Entry 8JA5 (X-ray diffraction, 2.79 A resolution); this record covers chains H and A of the 3 polymer chains in the assembly.

[Chain H]
Protein: 14F8 antibody heavy chain
Source organism: Mus musculus
Notes: antibody fragment or engineered binder
Amino-acid sequence (233 residues; each row starts with the number of its first residue):
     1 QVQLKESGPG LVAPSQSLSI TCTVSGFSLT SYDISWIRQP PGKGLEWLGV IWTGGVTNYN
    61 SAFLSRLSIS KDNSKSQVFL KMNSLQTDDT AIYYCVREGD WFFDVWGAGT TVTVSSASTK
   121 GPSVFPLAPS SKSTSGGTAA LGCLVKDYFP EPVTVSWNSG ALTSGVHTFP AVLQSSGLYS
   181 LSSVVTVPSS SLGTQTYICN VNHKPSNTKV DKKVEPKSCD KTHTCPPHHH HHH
Not modelled in the structure: 217-233
Disulfides: C22-C95, C143-C199

[Chain A]
Protein: Glycoprotein G
Source organism: Nipah henipavirus
UniProt: Q9IH62 (GLYCP_NIPAV); residues 186-602 here = UniProt positions 186-602
Amino-acid sequence (423 residues; row label = number of the first residue in the row):
   186 NNICLQKTSN QILKPKLISY TLPVVGQSGT CITDPLLAMD EGYFAYSHLE RIGSCSRGVS
   246 KQRIIGVGEV LDRGDEVPSL FMTNVWTPPN PNTVYHCSAV YNNEFYYVLC AVSTVGDPIL
   306 NSTYWSGSLM MTRLAVKPKS NGGGYNQHQL ALRSIEKGRY DKVMPYGPSG IKQGDTLYFP
   366 AVGFLVRTEF KYNDSNCPIT KCQYSKPENC RLSMGIRPNS HYILRSGLLK YNLSDGENPK
   426 VVFIEISDQR LSIGSPSKIY DSLGQPVFYQ ASFSWDTMIK FGDVLTVNPL VVNWRNNTVI
   486 SRPGQSQCPR FNTCPEICWE GVYNDAFLID RINWISAGVF LDSNQTAENP VFTVFKDNEI
   546 LYRAQLASED TNAQKTITNC FLLKNKIWCI SLVEIYDTGD NVIRPKLFAV KIPEQCTHHH
   606 HHH
Not modelled in the structure: 603-608
Construct notes: expression tag (603-608)
Curated features (UniProtKB/Swiss-Prot):
  - glycosylation (N-linked (GlcNAc...) asparagine): N306, N378, N417, N481, N529
  - natural variant: R248 (R248K: In strain: Isolate NiV/KHM/CSUR38), T272 (T272A: In strain: Isolate NiV/MY/99/VRI-0626), G327 (G327D: In strain: Isolate NiV/KHM/CSUR38), I408 (I408V: In strain: Isolate NiV/KHM/CSUR38), V426 (V426I: In strain: Isolate NiV/KHM/CSUR38), L470 (L470Q: In strain: Isolate NiV/KHM/CSUR38), N478 (N478S: In strain: Isolate NiV/KHM/CSUR38), N481 (N481D: In strain: Isolate NiV/KHM/CSUR38)
Disulfides: C189-C601, C216-C240, C282-C295, C382-C395, C387-C499, C493-C503, C565-C574
Covalent attachments: N-acetylglucosamine (NAG) linked to N306, N417, N481; glycan linked to N529

[How chain H and chain A interact]
Contacting residue pairs - 41 pairs, chain H then chain A:
  T30(H) - L305(A)
  T30(H) - W504(A)
  S31(H) - R242(A)  hydrogen bond (backbone-side chain)
  S31(H) - L305(A)
  Y32(H) - R242(A)  hydrogen bond
  D33(H) - S241(A)  hydrogen bond
  I51(H) - Q490(A)
  W52(H) - C240(A)  hydrophobic
  W52(H) - Y581(A)  hydrophobic
  W52(H) - N586(A)
  G54(H) - Q559(A)
  V56(H) - N557(A)
  V56(H) - A558(A)
  V56(H) - Q559(A)
  T57(H) - N557(A)  hydrogen bond (backbone-side chain)
  N58(H) - N557(A)  hydrogen bond
  N58(H) - Y581(A)
  S70(H) - Q490(A)
  S70(H) - S491(A)
  K71(H) - Q490(A)  hydrogen bond (backbone-side chain)
  K71(H) - Q492(A)
  D72(H) - Q492(A)
  N73(H) - W504(A)  hydrogen bond (side chain-backbone)
  S74(H) - I401(A)  hydrogen bond (side chain-backbone)
  S74(H) - R402(A)
  S74(H) - P403(A)
  S74(H) - I502(A)
  S74(H) - C503(A)
  S74(H) - W504(A)  hydrogen bond (side chain-backbone)
  K75(H) - I502(A)  hydrogen bond (side chain-backbone)
  F79(H) - Q492(A)
  E98(H) - R242(A)
  G99(H) - R242(A)
  D100(H) - G238(A)
  D100(H) - S239(A)  hydrogen bond (side chain-backbone)
  D100(H) - R242(A)
  D100(H) - G243(A)
  W101(H) - G238(A)
  W101(H) - S239(A)
  W101(H) - D585(A)
  W101(H) - N586(A)
Also at the interface, not in a pair above, chain H (24 interface residues in all): S28, T53, G55
Also at the interface, not in a pair above, chain A (30 interface residues in all): I237, V244, E501, E505, G506, A532, V587, I588
From the paper, about this interface:
  - pairs named by the authors: S31(H)-R242(A) (hydrogen bond), D33(H)-S241(A) (hydrogen bond), T57(H)-N557(A) (hydrogen bond), N73(H)-W504(A) (hydrogen bond), K75(H)-E501(A), K75(H)-I502(A) (hydrogen bond), D100(H)-S239(A) (hydrogen bond)
  - epitope / paratope residues, chain H: S31(H), D33(H), T57(H), N73(H), K75(H), D100(H)
  - epitope / paratope residues, chain A: S239(A), S241(A), R242(A), E501(A), I502(A), W504(A), N557(A)

[Summary]
Chain H and chain A form an interface of 24 and 30 residues respectively, with 11 hydrogen bonds. Among the
polar pairs are S31(H)-R242(A), Y32(H)-R242(A) and D33(H)-S241(A). The paper describes hydrogen bonds between
S31(H) and R242(A), D33(H) and S241(A) and T57(H) and N557(A) among others; a contact between K75(H) and
E501(A). The paper reports epitope/paratope residues S31(H), D33(H) and S239(A) among others.
Here chain H is 14F8 antibody heavy chain (Mus musculus) and chain A is Glycoprotein G (Nipah henipavirus).
Entry 8JA5 (Crystal structure of Nipah Virus attachment (G) glycoprotein in complex with neutralizing antibody
14F8) was determined by X-ray diffraction, deposited together with 8JR3 and 8JR5.
